PDB entry 5JYX | X-ray diffraction, 2.74 A resolution | chains A and C of the 5 polymer chains in the assembly

# Chain A (and C)
Molecule: Archeaosine synthase QueF-Like
From: Pyrobaculum calidifontis
Notes: chain C of this document is another copy of the same molecule, construct and numbering; everything in this record applies to it too
UniProtKB: A3MSP1 (A3MSP1_PYRCJ); residue numbers follow UniProt; this construct covers 1-109
Amino-acid sequence (109 residues; numbered 1 to 109; the number before each row is that of its first residue):
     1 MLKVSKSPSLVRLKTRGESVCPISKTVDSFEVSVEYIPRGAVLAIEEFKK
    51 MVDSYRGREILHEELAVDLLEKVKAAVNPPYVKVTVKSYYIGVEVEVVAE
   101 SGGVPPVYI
Unresolved in the structure: 106-109 (chain C: 105-109)
Modified / non-standard residues: Mse1 (selenomethionine; parent Met); Mse51 (selenomethionine; parent Met)
Covalently attached groups: 7-cyano-7-deazaguanine, bound form (GD1) linked to Cys21
Small-molecule neighbours:
  - 7-cyano-7-deazaguanine, bound form (GD1; 2-amino-5-[(Z)-iminomethyl]-3,7-dihydro-4H-pyrrolo[2,3-d]pyrimidin-4-one), molecule 1: Leu2, Val42, Leu43, Ala44, Ile45, Glu46
  - 7-cyano-7-deazaguanine, bound form (GD1), molecule 2: Pro22, Ile23, Asp28, Leu61, His62, Glu63, Tyr90
UniProt features mapped onto this chain:
  - active site: Cys21 (Thioimide intermediate), Asp28 (Proton donor/acceptor)
  - binding site (substrate): Asp28, Leu43 to Glu46, His62, Glu63

# Interface between chain A and chain C
Residue-residue contacts - 8 pairs, chain A then chain C:
  Glu18(A) with Lys49(C), salt bridge; Asp53(C)
  Val27(A) with Lys49(C)
  Lys49(A) with Glu18(C), salt bridge; Val27(C)
  Asp53(A) with Arg56(C), salt bridge
  Arg56(A) with Asp53(C), salt bridge; Arg56(C)
Also at the interface, not in a pair above, chain A (6 interface residues in all): Arg16
Also at the interface, not in a pair above, chain C (6 interface residues in all): Arg16

# In short
Chain A and chain C each contribute 6 residues to their interface, with 4 salt bridges. Polar pairs include
Glu18(A)-Lys49(C) and Asp53(A)-Arg56(C). Ligands of chain A: 7-cyano-7-deazaguanine, bound form.
7-cyano-7-deazaguanine, bound form is covalently linked to Cys21(A).
Chain A and chain C are both Archeaosine synthase QueF-Like (Pyrobaculum calidifontis); the structure, Crystal
structure of the covalent thioimide intermediate of the archaeosine synthase QueF-Like, was determined by
X-ray diffraction, deposited together with 5K0P.
